6MIT - chains B and F of the 5 polymer chains in the assembly; structure by X-ray diffraction, 3.20 A resolution.

# Chain B
Name: Lipopolysaccharide export system ATP-binding protein
Organism: Enterobacter cloacae subsp. cloacae (strain ATCC 13047 / DSM 30054 / NBRC 13535 / NCDC 279-56)
Reference sequence: A0A0H3CR83 (A0A0H3CR83_ENTCC); residue numbers follow UniProt; this construct covers 1-241
Sequence (241 residues; row label = number of the first residue in the row):
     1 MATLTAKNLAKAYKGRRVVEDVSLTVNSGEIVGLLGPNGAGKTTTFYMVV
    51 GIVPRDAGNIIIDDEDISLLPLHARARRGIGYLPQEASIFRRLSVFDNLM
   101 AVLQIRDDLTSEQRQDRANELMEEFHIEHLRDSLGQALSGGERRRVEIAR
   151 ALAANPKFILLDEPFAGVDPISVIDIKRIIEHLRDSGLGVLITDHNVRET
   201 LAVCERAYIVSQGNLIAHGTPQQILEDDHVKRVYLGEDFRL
Disordered / not traced: 1
Reported in the primary citation:
  - catalytic residues: Glu163 (citing earlier work)

# Chain F
Name: LPS export ABC transporter permease LptF
Organism: Enterobacter cloacae
Reference sequence: A0A232G4N0 (A0A232G4N0_ENTCL); numbering as in UniProt (aligned over 1-366)
Sequence (366 residues; numbered 1 to 366; the number before each row is that of its first residue):
     1 MIIIRYLVRETLKSQLAILFILLLIFFCQKLVKILGAAVDGEIPTNLVLS
    51 LLGLGIPEMAQLILPLSLFLGLLMTLGKLYTESEITVMHACGLSKAVLVK
   101 AAMILALFTGIVAAVNVMWAGPMSSRHQDEVLAEAKANPGMAALAQGQFQ
   151 QATDGNSVLFIESVDGSKFNDVFLAQLRTKGNARPSVVVADSGQLAQRKD
   201 GSQVVTLNKGTRFEGTAMLRDFRITDFQNYQAIIGHQAVALDPTDTEQMD
   251 MRTLWNTDTDRARAEFHWRITLVFTVFMMALIVVPLSVVNPRQGRVLSML
   301 PAMLLYLIYFLLQTSIRSNGAKGKLDPMVWTWFVNSLYILLALGLNLWDT
   351 VPVRRIRARFSRKGAI
Disordered / not traced: 236-241, 357-366

# Chain B / chain F interface
Pairs across the interface (36; chain B residue first):
  Leu69(B) with Arg355(F)
  Pro71(B) with Val351(F)
  Leu72(B) with His89(F)
  His73(B) with His89(F), hydrogen bond (backbone-backbone); Gly92(F); Leu93(F); Ser94(F), hydrogen bond
  Ala76(B) with His89(F); Ala90(F); Cys91(F); Gly92(F)
  Ile80(B) with Ala90(F)
  Tyr82(B) with Ala90(F)
  Glu86(B) with Thr81(F); Ser83(F)
  Ala87(B) with Glu82(F)
  Ser88(B) with Ser83(F); Val87(F)
  Ile89(B) with Glu84(F)
  Phe90(B) with Tyr6(F), hydrophobic; Glu84(F); Met88(F), hydrophobic
  Arg91(B) with Tyr6(F), hydrogen bond (backbone-side chain); Glu82(F), salt bridge; Glu84(F), salt bridge
  Arg92(B) with Tyr6(F), hydrogen bond (backbone-side chain); Glu10(F)
  Leu93(B) with Tyr6(F), hydrophobic
  Asp97(B) with Ile2(F)
  Ala101(B) with Ile2(F), hydrophobic; Ile3(F), hydrophobic
  Val102(B) with Cys91(F), hydrophobic
  Gln104(B) with Met1(F), hydrogen bond (side chain-backbone); Ile2(F), hydrogen bond (side chain-backbone)
  Ile105(B) with Leu93(F), hydrophobic
  Arg150(B) with Val87(F)
Interface residues without a listed pair, chain B (24 interface residues in all): Arg77, Gly81, Ala154
Interface residues without a listed pair, chain F (22 interface residues in all): Thr86, Asp349, Arg354

# Overview
The interface between chain B and chain F involves 24 residues on one side and 22 on the other; the contacts
include 6 hydrogen bonds and 2 salt bridges. Polar contacts include Arg91(B)-Glu82(F), Arg91(B)-Glu84(F) and
His73(B)-Ser94(F). The paper reports the catalytic residue Glu163(B).
Here chain B is Lipopolysaccharide export system ATP-binding protein (Enterobacter cloacae subsp. cloacae
(strain ATCC 13047 / DSM 30054 / NBRC 13535 / NCDC 279-56)) and chain F is LPS export ABC transporter permease
LptF (Enterobacter cloacae). Entry 6MIT (LptBFGC from Enterobacter cloacae) was determined by X-ray
diffraction (same publication as 6MJP).
